Entry 6KTZ (X-ray diffraction, 2.00 A resolution); this record covers chain A.

== Chain A ==
Molecule: Sulfurtransferase
From: Chlorobium limicola
Reference sequence: B3ECE3 (B3ECE3_CHLL2); residues 2-457 here = UniProt positions 2-457
Chain sequence (460 residues; row label = number of the first residue in the row; numbers below 1 keep their minus sign (Gly-2 is residue -2)):
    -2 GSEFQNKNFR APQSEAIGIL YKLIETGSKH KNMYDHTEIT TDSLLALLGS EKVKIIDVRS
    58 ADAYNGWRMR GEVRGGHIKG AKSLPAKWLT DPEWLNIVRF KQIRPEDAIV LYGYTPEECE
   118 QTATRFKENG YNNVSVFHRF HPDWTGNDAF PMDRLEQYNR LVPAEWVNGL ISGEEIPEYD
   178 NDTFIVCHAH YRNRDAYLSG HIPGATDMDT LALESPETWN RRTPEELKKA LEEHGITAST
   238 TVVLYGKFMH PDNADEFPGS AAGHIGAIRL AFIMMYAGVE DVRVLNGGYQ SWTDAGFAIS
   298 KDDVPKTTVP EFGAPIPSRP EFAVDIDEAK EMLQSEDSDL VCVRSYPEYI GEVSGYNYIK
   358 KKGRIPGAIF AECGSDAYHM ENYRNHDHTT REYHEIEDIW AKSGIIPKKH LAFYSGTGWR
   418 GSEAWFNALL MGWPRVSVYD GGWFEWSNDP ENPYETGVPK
Not modelled in the structure: -2 to 26, 457
Differences from the reference sequence: expression tag (-2 to 1); engineered mutation Ser412 (Cys in B3ECE3)
Modified positions: Cys339 ((2S)-2-amino-3-trisulfanylpropanoic acid; TSY)
Metal / ion sites: Mg2+ site 1: Ser47, Val50; Mg2+ site 2: Trp216, Asn217, Thr414, Asp437; Mg2+ site 3: Met329, Ser332, Ser335
Residues lining bound ligands: N,N,N-trimethyl-histidine (AVJ): Tyr188, Glu211, Trp216, Gly256, Tyr353, Tyr355, Ala374, Tyr375, Thr414, Trp416, Arg417
Reported in the primary citation:
  - mutagenesis - C116A/C184A/C339A/C370A: decreased catalytic activity
  - catalytic residues: Tyr353, Thr414 (from molecular simulation)

== Overview ==
Chain A binds N,N,N-trimethyl-histidine. Ser47 and Val50 coordinate Mg2+ site 1. Trp216, Asn217, Thr414 and
Asp437 coordinate Mg2+ site 2. The paper reports catalytic residues Tyr353 and Thr414; C116A/C184A/C339A/C370A
reduce catalytic activity.
Chain A is Sulfurtransferase (Chlorobium limicola); the structure, The complex structure of EanB/C412S with
hercynine, was determined by X-ray diffraction, deposited together with 6KTV, 6KTW, 6KTX, 6KU1 and 6KU2.
